Entry 2PRZ (X-ray diffraction, 1.90 A resolution); this record covers chains A and B.

[Chain A (and B)]
Molecule: Orotate phosphoribosyltransferase 1
Source organism: Saccharomyces cerevisiae
Notes: EC 2.4.2.10; chain B of this document is another copy of the same molecule, construct and numbering; everything in this record applies to it too
Reference sequence: P13298 (PYRE_YEAST); residues 0-225 here correspond to UniProt positions 1-226 (UniProt number = residue number + 1)
Amino-acid sequence (226 residues; each row starts with the number of its first residue; numbering starts at 0):
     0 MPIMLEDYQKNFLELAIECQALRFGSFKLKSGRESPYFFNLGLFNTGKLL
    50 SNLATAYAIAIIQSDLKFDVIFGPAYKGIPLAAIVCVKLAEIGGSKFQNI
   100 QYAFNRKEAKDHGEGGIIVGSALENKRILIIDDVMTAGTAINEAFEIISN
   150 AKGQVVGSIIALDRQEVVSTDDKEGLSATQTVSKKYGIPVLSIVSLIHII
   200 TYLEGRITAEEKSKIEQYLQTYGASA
Not modelled in the structure: 0-3, 109-114, 225 (chain B: 0-1, 109-115, 225)
Curated features (UniProtKB/Swiss-Prot):
  - binding site (5-phospho-alpha-D-ribose 1-diphosphate): K29, Y75, K76, R105, K106, K109, H111, D131 to A139
  - binding site (orotate): F37, F38, T135, R163
  - modified residue (Phosphoserine): S212, S224

[Chain A / chain B interface]
Pairs across the interface (57; chain A residue first):
  N44(A) with Q100(B); Y101(B); S120(B)
  T45(A) with Q97(B); N98(B); I99(B)
  G46(A) with C85(B), hydrogen bond (backbone-side chain); A89(B); Q97(B); I99(B), hydrogen bond (backbone-backbone)
  K47(A) with A89(B); Q97(B), hydrogen bond (backbone-backbone)
  L49(A) with C85(B), hydrophobic; V86(B), hydrophobic; Y101(B), hydrophobic
  S50(A) with V86(B); E90(B), hydrogen bond
  Y75(A) with Y75(B), hydrogen bond; F103(B), hydrophobic; R105(B); K106(B), hydrogen bond (side chain-backbone)
  K76(A) with V118(B)
  I78(A) with I78(B), hydrophobic; P79(B)
  P79(A) with I78(B); A82(B), hydrophobic; Y101(B)
  A82(A) with P79(B), hydrophobic; I83(B), hydrophobic
  I83(A) with A82(B), hydrophobic; V86(B), hydrophobic
  C85(A) with T45(B); G46(B), hydrogen bond (side chain-backbone); L49(B), hydrophobic
  V86(A) with L49(B), hydrophobic; I83(B), hydrophobic
  K87(A) with E90(B), salt bridge
  A89(A) with G46(B); K47(B)
  E90(A) with S50(B), hydrogen bond; K87(B), salt bridge
  Q97(A) with T45(B); G46(B); K47(B), hydrogen bond (backbone-backbone)
  N98(A) with T45(B)
  I99(A) with T45(B); G46(B), hydrogen bond (backbone-backbone)
  Q100(A) with N44(B), hydrogen bond; T45(B)
  Y101(A) with N44(B), hydrogen bond (backbone-backbone); L49(B), hydrophobic; P79(B)
  F103(A) with Y75(B), hydrophobic
  N104(A) with Y75(B)
  R105(A) with Y75(B)
  K106(A) with Y75(B), hydrogen bond (backbone-side chain)
  S120(A) with N44(B), hydrogen bond
Interface residues without a listed pair, chain A (29 interface residues in all): E107, V118
Interface residues without a listed pair, chain B (30 interface residues in all): F43, K76, N104, E107

[Overview]
The interface between chain A and chain B involves 29 residues on one side and 30 on the other, with 14
hydrogen bonds and 2 salt bridges. Among the polar pairs are K87(A)-E90(B), G46(A)-C85(B) and S50(A)-E90(B).
Both chains are Orotate phosphoribosyltransferase 1 (Saccharomyces cerevisiae). Entry 2PRZ (S. cerevisiae
orotate phosphoribosyltransferase complexed with OMP) was determined by X-ray diffraction (same publication as
2PRY).
